Entry 6RFK (X-ray diffraction, 1.60 A resolution); this record covers chains E and S of the 3 polymer chains in the assembly.

[Chain E]
Molecule: Coagulation factor IX
From: Homo sapiens
Notes: EC 3.4.21.22
UniProt: P00740 (FA9_HUMAN); residues 84-145 here correspond to UniProt positions 130-191 (UniProt number = residue number + 46)
Sequence (62 residues; row label = number of the first residue in the row):
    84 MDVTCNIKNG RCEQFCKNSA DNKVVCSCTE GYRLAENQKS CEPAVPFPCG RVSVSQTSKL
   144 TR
Cystine bridges: Cys-88/Cys-99, Cys-95/Cys-109, Cys-111/Cys-124
Differences from the reference sequence: conflict Met-84 (Leu130 in P00740)
Small-molecule neighbours: B3P (2-[3-(2-hydroxy-1,1-dihydroxymethyl-ethylamino)-propylamino]-2-hydroxymethyl-propane-1,3-diol): Lys-91, Asn-92, Arg-94, Cys-95, Glu-96, Lys-122, Ser-123
Curated features (UniProtKB/Swiss-Prot):
  - site: Arg-145 (Cleavage)

[Chain S]
Molecule: Coagulation factor IX
From: Homo sapiens
Notes: EC 3.4.21.22
UniProt: P00740 (FA9_HUMAN); the construct lacks a stretch of the UniProt sequence and is renumbered around it, so the offset changes along the chain: 16-35 = UniProt 227-246; 37-60 = UniProt 247-270; 61-95 = UniProt 272-306; 96-129 = UniProt 309-342; 6 more segments
Sequence (235 residues; row label = number of the first residue in the row; note: 3 numbers in that range are skipped by the numbering (no residue carries them; nothing is unmodelled there); a row labelled like 95A-95B holds insertion residues (95A, then the next letters in order)):
    16 VVGGEDAKPG QFPWQVVLNG
    37 KVDAFCGGSI VNEKWIVTAA HCVE
   60A T
    61 GVKITVVAGE HNIEETEHTE QKRNVIRIIP HHNYN
95A-95B AA
    96 INKYNHDIAL LELDEPLVLN SYVTPICIAD KEYT
129A-129B NI
   130 FLKFGSGYVS GWGRVF
   147 HQGQSALVLQ YLRVPLVDRA TCLRSTKFTI YNNMFCAG
  184A F
   185 HEGG
  188A R
   189 DSCQGDSGGP HVTEVEGTSF LTGIISWGE
   219 ECA
  221A M
   222 KGKYGIYTKV SRYVNWIKEK TKLT
Cystine bridges: Cys-42/Cys-58, Cys-168/Cys-182, Cys-191/Cys-220
Differences from the reference sequence: engineered mutation Gln-148 (Lys362 in P00740), Gln-150 (Arg364 in P00740)
Bound ions: Ca2+: Glu-70, Asn-72, Glu-75, Glu-77, Glu-80 (together with glycerol)
Small-molecule neighbours: B3P (2-[3-(2-hydroxy-1,1-dihydroxymethyl-ethylamino)-propylamino]-2-hydroxymethyl-propane-1,3-diol): Phe-133, Val-203, Glu-204
Curated features (UniProtKB/Swiss-Prot):
  - active site (Charge relay system): His-57, Asp-102, Ser-195
  - binding site (Ca(2+)): Glu-70, Asn-72, Glu-75, Glu-77, Glu-80

[Chain E / chain S interface]
Residue-residue contacts (37):
  Asn-92(E) with Tyr-128(S), hydrogen bond
  Glu-96(E) with Glu-204(S)
  Gln-97(E) with Tyr-128(S); Thr-206(S)
  Phe-98(E) with Ala-124(S), hydrophobic; Tyr-128(S), hydrophobic; Phe-208(S), hydrophobic
  Cys-99(E) with Tyr-128(S), hydrogen bond (backbone-side chain)
  Thr-112(E) with Cys-122(S)
  Tyr-115(E) with Thr-206(S)
  Phe-130(E) with Leu-114(S); Asn-115(S); Ser-116(S)
  Pro-131(E) with Thr-119(S)
  Cys-132(E) with Pro-120(S); Ile-121(S); Cys-122(S), disulfide; Thr-206(S)
  Gly-133(E) with Trp-29(S); Pro-120(S), hydrogen bond (backbone-backbone); Cys-122(S); Gly-205(S); Thr-206(S); Ser-207(S), hydrogen bond (backbone-backbone)
  Arg-134(E) with Pro-28(S); Thr-119(S)
  Val-135(E) with Gly-25(S); Gln-26(S); Trp-29(S), hydrophobic
  Ser-136(E) with Ser-116(S), hydrogen bond
  Val-137(E) with Pro-24(S); Gly-25(S); Ser-116(S)
  Gln-139(E) with Lys-23(S); Pro-24(S), hydrogen bond (side chain-backbone); Gly-25(S); Gln-26(S)
Other interface residues (no listed pair), chain E (17 interface residues in all): Ser-141
Other interface residues (no listed pair), chain S (24 interface residues in all): Tyr-117, Ile-123, Phe-130, Val-203
Disulfides between the chains: Cys-132(E)/Cys-122(S)

[In short]
Chain E and chain S form an interface of 17 and 24 residues respectively; the contacts include 1 disulfide
bond and 6 hydrogen bonds. Polar contacts include Asn-92(E)/Tyr-128(S), Cys-99(E)/Tyr-128(S) and
Ser-136(E)/Ser-116(S). Compound B3P is bound between chain E and chain S.
Chain E is Coagulation factor IX and chain S is Coagulation factor IX, both from Homo sapiens; the structure,
Crystal structure of EGRCK-inhibited Gla-domainless fIXa (K148Q, R150Q variant), was determined by X-ray
diffraction.
